Entry 6I56 (X-ray diffraction, 2.12 A resolution); this record covers chains A and E of the 5 polymer chains in the assembly.

# Chain A (and E)
Protein: Phage-like element PBSX protein XepA
From: Bacillus subtilis subsp. subtilis str. 168
Notes: chain E of this document is another copy of the same molecule, construct and numbering; everything in this record applies to it too
UniProtKB: P39797 (XEPA_BACSU); numbering as in UniProt (aligned over 1-279)
Chain sequence (279 residues; each row starts with the number of its first residue):
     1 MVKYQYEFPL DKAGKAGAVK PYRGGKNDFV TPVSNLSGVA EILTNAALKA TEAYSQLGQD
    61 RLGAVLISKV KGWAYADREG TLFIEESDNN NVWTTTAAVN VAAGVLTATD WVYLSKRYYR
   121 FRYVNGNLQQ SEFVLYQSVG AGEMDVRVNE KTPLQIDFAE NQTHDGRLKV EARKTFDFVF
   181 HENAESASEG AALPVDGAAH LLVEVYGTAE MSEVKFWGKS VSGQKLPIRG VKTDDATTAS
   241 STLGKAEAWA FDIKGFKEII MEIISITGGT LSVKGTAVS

# Chain A / chain E interface
Pairs across the interface - 26 pairs, chain A then chain E:
  Lys20(A) - Val65(E)
  Pro21(A) - Val65(E)
  Tyr22(A) - Leu36(E)
  Tyr22(A) - Val39(E)
  Tyr22(A) - Val65(E)  hydrophobic
  Tyr22(A) - Val139(E)  hydrophobic
  Arg23(A) - Val39(E)
  Arg23(A) - Ala40(E)
  Arg23(A) - Glu41(E)
  Arg23(A) - Gln137(E)  hydrogen bond (side chain-backbone)
  Gly24(A) - Gln59(E)  hydrogen bond (backbone-side chain)
  Asn27(A) - Glu41(E)  hydrogen bond
  Asp28(A) - Val39(E)
  Val30(A) - Leu36(E)  hydrophobic
  Val30(A) - Val65(E)  hydrophobic
  Trp111(A) - Arg147(E)
  Tyr113(A) - Arg147(E)
  Glu143(A) - Asn149(E)
  Lys151(A) - Asp110(E)  salt bridge
  His164(A) - Asp196(E)
  Asp165(A) - Lys174(E)  salt bridge
  Asp165(A) - Asp196(E)
  Arg167(A) - Glu171(E)  salt bridge
  Arg167(A) - Ala172(E)
  Arg167(A) - Arg173(E)
  Arg167(A) - Lys174(E)
Interface residues without a listed pair, chain E (18 interface residues in all): Ala64, Ser138

# In short
15 residues of chain A and 18 residues of chain E are in contact, with 3 hydrogen bonds and 3 salt bridges.
Among the polar pairs are Lys151(A)-Asp110(E), Asp165(A)-Lys174(E) and Arg167(A)-Glu171(E).
Chain A and chain E are both Phage-like element PBSX protein XepA (Bacillus subtilis subsp. subtilis str.
168); the structure, Crystal structure of PBSX exported protein XepA, was determined by X-ray diffraction,
deposited together with 6I5O and 6IA5.
